7FIE - chains B and E of the 7 polymer chains in the assembly; structure by electron microscopy, 2.36 A resolution.

Chain B (and E):
Name: Lon protease
Organism: Meiothermus taiwanensis
Notes: EC 3.4.21.53; chain E of this document is another copy of the same molecule, construct and numbering; everything in this record applies to it too
UniProtKB: A0A059VAZ3 (A0A059VAZ3_9DEIN); numbering as in UniProt (aligned over 1-793)
Chain sequence (806 residues; each row starts with the number of its first residue):
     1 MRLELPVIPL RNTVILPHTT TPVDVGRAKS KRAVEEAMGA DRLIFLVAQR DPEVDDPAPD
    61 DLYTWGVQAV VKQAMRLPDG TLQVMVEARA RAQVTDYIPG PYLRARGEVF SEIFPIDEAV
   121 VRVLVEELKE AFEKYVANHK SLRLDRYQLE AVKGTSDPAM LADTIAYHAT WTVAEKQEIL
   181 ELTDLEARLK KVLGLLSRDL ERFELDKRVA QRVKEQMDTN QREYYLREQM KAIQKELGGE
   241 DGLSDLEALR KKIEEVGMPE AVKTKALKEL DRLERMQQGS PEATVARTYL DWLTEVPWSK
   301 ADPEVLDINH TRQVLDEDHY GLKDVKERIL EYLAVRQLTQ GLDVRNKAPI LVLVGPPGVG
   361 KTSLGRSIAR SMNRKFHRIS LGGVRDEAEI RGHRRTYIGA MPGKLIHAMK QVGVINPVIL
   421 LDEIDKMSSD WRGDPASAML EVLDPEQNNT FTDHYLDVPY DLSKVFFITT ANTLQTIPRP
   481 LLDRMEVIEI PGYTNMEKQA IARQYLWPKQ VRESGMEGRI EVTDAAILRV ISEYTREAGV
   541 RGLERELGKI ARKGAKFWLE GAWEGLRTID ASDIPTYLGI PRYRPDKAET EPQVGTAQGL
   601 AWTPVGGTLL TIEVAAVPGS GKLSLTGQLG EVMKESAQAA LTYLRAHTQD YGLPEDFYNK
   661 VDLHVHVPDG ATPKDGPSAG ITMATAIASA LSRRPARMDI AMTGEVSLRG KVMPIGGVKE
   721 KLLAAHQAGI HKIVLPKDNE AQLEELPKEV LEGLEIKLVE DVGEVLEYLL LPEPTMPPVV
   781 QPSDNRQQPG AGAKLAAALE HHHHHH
Not modelled in the structure: 1, 781-806
Differences from the reference sequence: expression tag (794-806)
Ligand contacts:
  - ATP-gamma-S (AGS; phosphothiophosphoric acid-adenylate ester), molecule 1: Asp318, His319, Tyr320, Pro356, Pro357, Gly358, Val359, Gly360, Lys361, Thr362, Ser363, Asn472, Tyr493, Ile501, Tyr505, Val540, Arg541
  - ATP-gamma-S (AGS), molecule 2: Asp444, Glu446, Pro480, Arg484
Reported in the primary citation:
  - catalytic residues: Ser678 (citing earlier work)

Chain B / chain E interface:
Contacting residue pairs - 9 pairs, chain B then chain E:
  Arg143(B) - Ala187(E)
  Leu144(B) - Ile116(E)
  Arg146(B) - Ile116(E)
  Tyr147(B) - Ile116(E)
  Asp218(B) - Arg198(E)  salt bridge
  Asp218(B) - Glu201(E)
  Gln221(B) - Arg198(E)  hydrogen bond (backbone-side chain)
  Arg222(B) - Arg198(E)
  Tyr225(B) - Arg202(E)  hydrogen bond

Overview:
8 residues of chain B and 5 residues of chain E are in contact; the contacts include 2 hydrogen bonds and 1
salt bridge. Polar contacts include Asp218(B)-Arg198(E), Gln221(B)-Arg198(E) and Tyr225(B)-Arg202(E). Ligands
of chain B: ATP-gamma-S. From the paper: the catalytic residue Ser678(B).
Chain B and chain E are both Lon protease (Meiothermus taiwanensis); the structure, Processive cleavage of
substrate at individual proteolytic active sites of the Lon protease complex (conformation 2), was determined
by electron microscopy together with 7EV4, 7EV6, 7FID and 7FIZ from the same study.
